9H6C - chains A and B of the 4 polymer chains in the assembly; structure by X-ray diffraction, 2.65 A resolution.

== Chain A ==
Name: tRNA(fMet)-specific endonuclease VapC
From: Escherichia coli KLY
Notes: EC 3.1.-.-
UniProtKB: Q84A22 (Q84A22_ECOLX); residue numbers follow UniProt; this construct covers 1-132
Chain sequence (132 residues; each row starts with the number of its first residue):
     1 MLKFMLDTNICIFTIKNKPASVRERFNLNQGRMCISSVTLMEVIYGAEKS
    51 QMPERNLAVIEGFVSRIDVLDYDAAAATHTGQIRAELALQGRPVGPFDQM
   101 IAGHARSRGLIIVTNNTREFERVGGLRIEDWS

== Chain B ==
Name: Antitoxin
From: Escherichia coli KLY
UniProtKB: Q7B3V0 (Q7B3V0_ECOLX); residue numbers follow UniProt; this construct covers 2-75
Chain sequence (96 residues; numbered -20 to 75 plus 1 insertion-coded residue; 1 number in that range is skipped by the numbering (no residue carries it; nothing is unmodelled there); the number before each row is that of its first residue; numbers below 1 keep their minus sign (Met-20 is residue -20)):
   -20 MGSSHHHHHHSSGENLYFQGH
    1G M
     2 ENTVFLSNRSQAVRLPKAVALPENVKRVEVIAVGRTRIITPAGETWDEWF
    52 DGNSVSADFMDNREQPGMQERESF
Not modelled in the structure: -20 to -1, 69-75
Sequence notes: initiating methionine (-20); expression tag (-19 to 0); engineered mutation Asn3 (Thr in Q7B3V0)

== Chain A / chain B interface ==
Residue-residue contacts - 71 pairs, chain A then chain B:
  Thr8(A) with Arg64(B), hydrogen bond
  Asn9(A) with Arg64(B)
  Ile12(A) with Met61(B), hydrophobic; Arg64(B)
  Thr14(A) with Trp50(B); Phe51(B)
  Ile15(A) with Trp50(B), hydrophobic; Val56(B), hydrophobic; Phe60(B), hydrophobic
  Lys16(A) with Ser57(B); Ala58(B), hydrogen bond (side chain-backbone); Phe60(B), hydrogen bond (side chain-backbone); Asp62(B)
  Lys18(A) with Trp50(B); Phe51(B); Gly53(B), hydrogen bond (side chain-backbone); Asn54(B), hydrogen bond (side chain-backbone); Ser55(B)
  Pro19(A) with Phe51(B)
  Val22(A) with Phe51(B), hydrophobic
  Arg23(A) with Asp48(B), salt bridge; Phe51(B)
  Phe26(A) with Trp47(B), hydrogen bond (backbone-side chain)
  Asn27(A) with Gly44(B); Glu45(B); Thr46(B), hydrogen bond (side chain-backbone); Trp47(B), hydrogen bond (side chain-backbone); Asp48(B), hydrogen bond
  Gln30(A) with Glu30(B); Thr46(B); Trp47(B), hydrogen bond
  Met33(A) with Trp47(B)
  Glu42(A) with Met61(B); Arg64(B), salt bridge
  Tyr45(A) with Glu65(B), hydrogen bond
  Gly46(A) with Phe60(B); Met61(B)
  Ala47(A) with Phe60(B)
  Lys49(A) with Glu65(B), salt bridge
  Ser50(A) with Asp59(B)
  Gln51(A) with Asp59(B), hydrogen bond (backbone-side chain)
  Arg55(A) with Ser55(B), hydrogen bond (side chain-backbone); Val56(B); Ser57(B)
  Asn56(A) with Val56(B); Ser57(B), hydrogen bond (side chain-backbone)
  Val59(A) with Trp50(B), hydrogen bond (backbone-side chain); Ser55(B); Val56(B), hydrophobic
  Glu61(A) with Val34(B)
  Gly62(A) with Val34(B); Trp50(B)
  Phe63(A) with Trp47(B); Trp50(B)
  Ser65(A) with Ile32(B); Ala33(B), hydrogen bond (side chain-backbone); Val34(B)
  Arg66(A) with Ile32(B); Thr46(B), hydrogen bond (side chain-backbone); Trp47(B); Glu49(B), salt bridge; Trp50(B)
  Ile67(A) with Trp47(B), hydrophobic
  Gly95(A) with Gln66(B); Pro67(B)
  Pro96(A) with Gln66(B); Pro67(B)
  Phe97(A) with Arg64(B); Gln66(B), hydrogen bond (backbone-side chain)
  Asp98(A) with Arg64(B), salt bridge; Gln66(B), hydrogen bond
Interface residues without a listed pair, chain A (38 interface residues in all): Val43, Met52, Ile60, Ile101
Interface residues without a listed pair, chain B (29 interface residues in all): Ile39, Thr41, Asn63

== Overview ==
The interface between chain A and chain B involves 38 residues on one side and 29 on the other; the contacts
include 19 hydrogen bonds and 5 salt bridges. Polar contacts include Arg23(A)-Asp48(B), Glu42(A)-Arg64(B) and
Lys49(A)-Glu65(B).
Chain A is tRNA(fMet)-specific endonuclease VapC and chain B is Antitoxin, both from Escherichia coli KLY; the
structure, Crystal structure of the E. coli F-plasmid VapBC toxin-antitoxin complex (VapB T3N), was determined
by X-ray diffraction (same publication as 9H6A, 9H6B and 9H6D).
